PDB entry 2QIY | X-ray diffraction, 1.69 A resolution | chains A and C of the 4 polymer chains in the assembly

Chain A:
Protein: UBP3-associated protein BRE5
Organism: Saccharomyces cerevisiae
Reference sequence: P53741 (BRE5_YEAST); residues 1-146 here = UniProt positions 1-146
Amino-acid sequence (154 residues; numbered -5 to 148; the number before each row is that of its first residue; numbers below 1 keep their minus sign (Gly-5 is residue -5)):
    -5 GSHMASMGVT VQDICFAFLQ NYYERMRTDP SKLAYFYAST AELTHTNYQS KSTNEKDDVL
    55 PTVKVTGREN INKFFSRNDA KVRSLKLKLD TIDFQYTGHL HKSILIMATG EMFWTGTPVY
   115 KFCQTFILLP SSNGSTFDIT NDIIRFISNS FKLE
Not modelled in the structure: -5 to 2, 46-49, 126-128, 144-148
Differences from the reference sequence: expression tag (-5 to 0, 147-148)
Reported in the primary citation:
  - conformationally variable residues (loop rearrangement, order/disorder transition): Gln43 to Leu54, Pro112, Val113, Tyr114
  - mutagenesis - Y17A, K80A, K82A, E105A: unchanged binding to Ubiquitin carboxyl-terminal hydrolase 3 (chain C)
  - mutagenesis - Y17A/K82A, Y17A/K80A/K82A: decreased binding to Ubiquitin carboxyl-terminal hydrolase 3 (chain C)
  - mutagenesis - Y17A/K82A: decreased catalytic activity on sec23 deubiquitylation

Chain C:
Protein: Ubiquitin carboxyl-terminal hydrolase 3
Organism: Saccharomyces cerevisiae
Notes: EC 3.1.2.15
Reference sequence: Q01477 (UBP3_YEAST); numbering as in UniProt (aligned over 190-233)
Amino-acid sequence (48 residues; numbered 186 to 233; the number before each row is that of its first residue):
   186 GSASVTKLKN LKENSSNLIQ LPLFINTTEA EFAAASVQRY ELNMKALN
Not modelled in the structure: 186-205, 231-233
Differences from the reference sequence: expression tag (186-189)
Reported in the primary citation:
  - mutagenesis - L208A, F209A, N211A, T212A, E216A, F217A, R224A: unchanged binding to UBP3-associated protein BRE5 (chain A)
  - mutagenesis - L208A/F209A, L208A/F209A/I210A/N211A, I210A/F217A, N211A/F217A: decreased binding to UBP3-associated protein BRE5 (chain A)
  - mutagenesis - L208A/F209A/I210A/N211A/F217A: abolished binding to UBP3-associated protein BRE5 (chain A)
  - mutagenesis - L208A/F209A/I210A/N211A: decreased catalytic activity on sec23 deubiquitylation
  - mutagenesis - L208A/F209A/I210A/N211A/F217A: abolished binding to wild-type Bre5-NTF2

How chain A and chain C interact:
Contacting residue pairs (48):
  Phe10(A) - Leu208(C)  hydrophobic
  Gln14(A) - Leu208(C)
  Tyr17(A) - Ile210(C)  hydrophobic
  Tyr17(A) - Asn211(C)
  Glu18(A) - Ile210(C)
  Glu18(A) - Asn211(C)
  Arg21(A) - Asn211(C)
  Lys50(A) - Arg224(C)
  Lys50(A) - Leu227(C)
  Asp51(A) - Arg224(C)  hydrogen bond (backbone-side chain)
  Asp52(A) - Arg224(C)
  Leu79(A) - Asn211(C)
  Lys80(A) - Ile210(C)
  Lys80(A) - Asn211(C)  hydrogen bond (side chain-backbone)
  Lys80(A) - Thr212(C)
  Lys80(A) - Glu216(C)  salt bridge
  Leu81(A) - Leu208(C)
  Leu81(A) - Phe209(C)
  Leu81(A) - Ile210(C)  hydrogen bond (backbone-backbone)
  Leu81(A) - Thr212(C)
  Lys82(A) - Pro207(C)
  Lys82(A) - Leu208(C)
  Lys82(A) - Phe209(C)
  Lys82(A) - Phe217(C)
  Leu83(A) - Leu206(C)
  Leu83(A) - Pro207(C)
  Leu83(A) - Leu208(C)  hydrogen bond (backbone-backbone)
  Asp84(A) - Leu206(C)
  Asp84(A) - Pro207(C)
  Thr85(A) - Leu206(C)
  Ile86(A) - Leu206(C)
  Glu105(A) - Phe217(C)
  Phe107(A) - Thr212(C)
  Phe107(A) - Glu216(C)
  Phe107(A) - Phe217(C)  hydrophobic
  Phe107(A) - Ala220(C)  hydrophobic
  Gly110(A) - Gln223(C)
  Thr111(A) - Ala220(C)
  Thr111(A) - Gln223(C)
  Pro112(A) - Ala220(C)
  Pro112(A) - Gln223(C)
  Pro112(A) - Arg224(C)
  Pro112(A) - Leu227(C)  hydrophobic
  Val113(A) - Phe217(C)  hydrophobic
  Val113(A) - Ala220(C)  hydrogen bond (backbone-backbone)
  Val113(A) - Ser221(C)
  Val113(A) - Arg224(C)  hydrogen bond (backbone-side chain)
  Tyr114(A) - Arg224(C)
From the paper, about this interface:
  - specific contacts: Asp51(A)-Arg224(C), Asp52(A)-Arg224(C), Lys80(A)-Glu216(C) (hydrogen bond), Phe217(C)-Lys82(A) (hydrophobic contact), Arg224(C)-Val113(A) (hydrogen bond)
  - interface residues, chain A: Gln14(A), Tyr17(A), Glu18(A), Arg21(A), Lys80(A), Leu81(A), Lys82(A), Leu83(A), Pro112(A), Val113(A), Tyr114(A)
  - interface residues, chain C: Leu208(C), Phe209(C), Asn211(C), Ala220(C), Ser221(C), Arg224(C)

Summary:
23 residues of chain A and 14 residues of chain C are in contact, with 6 hydrogen bonds and 1 salt bridge.
Among the polar pairs are Lys80(A)-Glu216(C), Asp51(A)-Arg224(C) and Lys80(A)-Asn211(C). The authors report
contacts between Asp51(A) and Arg224(C) and Asp52(A) and Arg224(C); hydrogen bonds between Lys80(A) and
Glu216(C) and Arg224(C) and Val113(A); a hydrophobic contact between Phe217(C) and Lys82(A). The paper reports
that L208A/F209A, L208A/F209A/I210A/N211A and I210A/F217A of chain C, among others, reduce binding to
UBP3-associated protein BRE5 (chain A); interface residues Gln14(A), Tyr17(A) and Leu208(C) among others; 18
substitutions were tested in all.
Chain A is UBP3-associated protein BRE5 and chain C is Ubiquitin carboxyl-terminal hydrolase 3, both from
Saccharomyces cerevisiae; the structure, yeast Deubiquitinase Ubp3 and Bre5 cofactor complex, was determined
by X-ray diffraction.
